Entry 5T0D (X-ray diffraction, 2.86 A resolution); this record covers chains B and F of the 6 polymer chains in the assembly.

Chain B (and F):
Protein: Hemagglutinin HA2 chain
Organism: H6N1 subtype
Notes: chain F of this document is another copy of the same molecule, construct and numbering; everything in this record applies to it too
UniProt: A0A0J9X267 (A0A0J9X267_9INFA); residue numbers follow UniProt; this construct covers 1-180
Sequence (180 residues; each row starts with the number of its first residue):
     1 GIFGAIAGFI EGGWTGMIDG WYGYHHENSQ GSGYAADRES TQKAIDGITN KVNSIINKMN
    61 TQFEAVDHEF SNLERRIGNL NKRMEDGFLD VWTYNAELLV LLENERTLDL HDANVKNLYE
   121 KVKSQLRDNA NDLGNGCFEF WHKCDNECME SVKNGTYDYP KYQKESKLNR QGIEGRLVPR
Unresolved in the structure: 174-180 (chain F: 173-180)
Cystine bridges: C144-C148

Chain B / chain F interface:
Residue-residue contacts - 43 pairs, chain B then chain F:
  I2(B) with L110(F), hydrophobic; A113(F), hydrophobic; N117(F), hydrogen bond (backbone-side chain)
  F3(B) with F3(F), hydrophobic; N117(F)
  G4(B) with N117(F)
  R76(B) with H68(F); E69(F), hydrogen bond (side chain-backbone); F70(F); E74(F), salt bridge
  I77(B) with I77(F), hydrophobic
  N79(B) with V66(F)
  L80(B) with L80(F), hydrophobic; N81(F); M84(F), hydrophobic
  R83(B) with F63(F); E64(F), hydrogen bond (side chain-backbone); V66(F); N81(F), hydrogen bond; E85(F), salt bridge
  M84(B) with M84(F), hydrophobic; F88(F)
  G87(B) with F88(F)
  F88(B) with F88(F)
  D90(B) with T61(F); Q62(F); W92(F)
  V91(B) with W92(F), hydrophobic
  Y94(B) with K58(F); M59(F), hydrophobic; W92(F), hydrophobic; N95(F); L99(F)
  E97(B) with K58(F), salt bridge
  L98(B) with L99(F), hydrophobic
  L101(B) with S54(F)
  L102(B) with E103(F); R106(F)
  E105(B) with R106(F), salt bridge
  R106(B) with R106(F)
  K116(B) with E120(F), salt bridge
  N131(B) with R127(F)
  D132(B) with R127(F), salt bridge
Also at the interface, not in a pair above, chain B (24 interface residues in all): N95
Also at the interface, not in a pair above, chain F (32 interface residues in all): A65, V91, L102

Summary:
24 residues of chain B and 32 residues of chain F are in contact; the contacts include 4 hydrogen bonds and 6
salt bridges. Polar contacts include R76(B)-E74(F), R83(B)-E85(F) and E97(B)-K58(F).
Chain B and chain F are both Hemagglutinin HA2 chain (H6N1 subtype); the structure, Crystal structure of H6
hemagglutinin G225D mutant from Taiwan (2013) H6N1 influenza virus in complex with ..., was determined by
X-ray diffraction (same publication as 5T08, 5T0B and 5T0E).
